PDB entry 8DNZ | electron microscopy, 2.57 A resolution | chains C and A of the 4 polymer chains in the assembly

Chain C:
Name: Protein transport protein Sec61 subunit beta
From: Homo sapiens
Reference sequence: P60468 (SC61B_HUMAN); residues 1-96 here = UniProt positions 1-96
Chain sequence (96 residues; each row starts with the number of its first residue):
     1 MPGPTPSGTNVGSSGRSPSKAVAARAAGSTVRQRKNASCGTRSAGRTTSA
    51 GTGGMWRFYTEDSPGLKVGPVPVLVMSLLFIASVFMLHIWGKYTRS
Unresolved in the structure: 1-64
Swiss-Prot annotation at these positions:
  - modified residue: Pro2 (N-acetylproline), Ser7 (Phosphoserine), Thr9 (Phosphothreonine), Ser13 (Phosphoserine), Ser14 (Phosphoserine), Ser17 (Phosphoserine)
  - lipidation: Cys39 (S-palmitoyl cysteine)

Chain A:
Name: Protein transport protein Sec61 subunit alpha isoform 1
From: Homo sapiens
Reference sequence: P61619 (S61A1_HUMAN); residues 1-476 here = UniProt positions 1-476
Chain sequence (476 residues; numbered 1 to 476; the number before each row is that of its first residue):
     1 MAIKFLEVIKPFCVILPEIQKPERKIQFKEKVLWTAITLFIFLVCCQIPL
    51 FGIMSSDSADPFYWMRVILASNRGTLMELGISPIVTSGLIMQLLAGAKII
   101 EVGDTPKDRALFNGAQKLFGMIITIGQSIVYVMTGMYGDPSEMGAGICLL
   151 ITIQLFVAGLIVLLLDELLQKGYGLGSGISLFIATNICETIVWKAFSPTT
   201 VNTGRGMEFEGAIIALFHLLATRTDKVRALREAFYRQNLPNLMNLIATIF
   251 VFAVVIYFQGFRYELPIRSTKVRGQIGIYPIKLFYTSNIPIILQSALVSN
   301 LYVISQMLSARFSGNLLVSLLGTWSDTSSGGPARAYPVGGLCYYLSPPES
   351 FGSVLEDPVHAVVYIVFMLGSCAFFSKTWIEVSGSSPRDIAKQFKDQGMV
   401 INGKRETSIYRELKKIIPTAAAFGGLCIGALSVLADFLGAIGSGTGILLA
   451 VTIIYQYFEIFVKEQSEVGSMGALLF
Unresolved in the structure: 1-2, 326-333, 469-476
Sequence notes: conflict Tyr263 (Val in P61619), Pro387 (Ala in P61619), Arg388 (Lys in P61619), Ile390 (Val in P61619), Asp396 (Glu in P61619), Gly398 (Gln in P61619), Lys414 (Asn in P61619), Lys415 (Arg in P61619), Ile416 (Tyr in P61619); engineered mutation Glu264 (Asp in P61619), Arg268 (Lys in P61619), Thr270 (Ala in P61619), Lys271 (Arg in P61619), Val272 (Tyr in P61619), Ile276 (Tyr in P61619), Gly277 (Asn in P61619), Ile278 (Thr in P61619), Phe394 (Leu in P61619), Ile401 (Met in P61619), Asn402 (Arg in P61619), Lys404 (His in P61619), Ile409 (Met in P61619), Tyr410 (Val in P61619), Arg411 (His in P61619)
What the authors report for this chain:
  - binding site for Apratoxin F peptide inhibitor: Gln127, Asn300
  - mutagenesis - Q127A, N300A: decreased binding to Apratoxin F peptide inhibitor
  - mutagenesis - Q127L, N300L: decreased binding to cotransin CP2
  - mutagenesis - Q127L, N300L: decreased binding to decatransin
  - mutagenesis - Q127L, N300L: decreased binding to ipomoeassin F

How chain C and chain A interact:
Contacting residue pairs - 38 pairs, chain C then chain A:
  Gly65(C) with Val14(A)
  Leu66(C) with Pro17(A); Glu18(A), hydrogen bond (backbone-backbone)
  Lys67(C) with Glu18(A), salt bridge; Gln20(A), hydrogen bond (backbone-side chain)
  Val68(C) with Glu18(A), hydrogen bond (backbone-backbone); Ile19(A); Gln20(A), hydrogen bond (backbone-backbone)
  Pro70(C) with Trp34(A), hydrophobic; Leu168(A), hydrophobic; Tyr173(A), hydrophobic
  Val71(C) with Trp34(A)
  Val73(C) with Ile19(A), hydrophobic; Leu165(A), hydrophobic
  Leu74(C) with Ile41(A), hydrophobic
  Ser77(C) with Ile41(A); Ile161(A); Leu165(A)
  Phe80(C) with Leu76(A), hydrophobic; Gln154(A); Val157(A), hydrophobic; Ala158(A), hydrophobic; Ile161(A), hydrophobic
  Ile81(C) with Val44(A), hydrophobic; Cys45(A), hydrophobic; Ile48(A), hydrophobic
  Val84(C) with Ile48(A), hydrophobic; Pro49(A); Leu76(A), hydrophobic; Gln154(A)
  Phe85(C) with Ile48(A), hydrophobic
  Leu87(C) with Phe51(A)
  His88(C) with Pro49(A), hydrogen bond (side chain-backbone); Leu50(A), hydrogen bond (side chain-backbone); Phe51(A)
  Trp90(C) with Phe51(A), hydrophobic
  Gly91(C) with Phe51(A)
  Arg95(C) with Phe51(A)
Interface residues without a listed pair, chain C (20 interface residues in all): Gly69, Met76
Interface residues without a listed pair, chain A (25 interface residues in all): Leu16, Ile37, Leu150, Leu164

In short:
The interface between chain C and chain A involves 20 residues on one side and 25 on the other, with 6
hydrogen bonds and 1 salt bridge. Among the polar pairs are Lys67(C)-Glu18(A), Lys67(C)-Gln20(A) and
His88(C)-Pro49(A). From the paper: a binding site for Apratoxin F peptide inhibitor at Gln127(A) and
Asn300(A); Q127A and N300A of chain A reduce binding to Apratoxin F peptide inhibitor; 4 substitutions were
tested in all.
Here chain C is Protein transport protein Sec61 subunit beta and chain A is Protein transport protein Sec61
subunit alpha isoform 1, both from Homo sapiens. Entry 8DNZ (Cryo-EM structure of the human Sec61 complex
inhibited by apratoxin F) was determined by electron microscopy, deposited together with 8DNV, 8DNW, 8DNX,
8DNY, 8DO0, 8DO1, 8DO2 and 8DO3.
